Entry 6WDS (electron microscopy, 2.90 A resolution); this record covers chains B and D of the 6 polymer chains in the assembly.

== Chain B ==
Molecule: viral protein 2
From: Enterovirus D68
UniProtKB: A0A0A7X639 (A0A0A7X639_9ENTO); residues 1-248 here correspond to UniProt positions 70-317 (UniProt number = residue number + 69)
Chain sequence (248 residues; row label = number of the first residue in the row):
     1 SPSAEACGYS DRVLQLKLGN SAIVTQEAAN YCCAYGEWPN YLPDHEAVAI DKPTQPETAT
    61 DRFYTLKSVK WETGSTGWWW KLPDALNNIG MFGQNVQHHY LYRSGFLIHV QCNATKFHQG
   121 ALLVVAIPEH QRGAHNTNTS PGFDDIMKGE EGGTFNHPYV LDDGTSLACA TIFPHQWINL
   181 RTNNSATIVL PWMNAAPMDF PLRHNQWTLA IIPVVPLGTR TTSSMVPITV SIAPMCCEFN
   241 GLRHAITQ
Unresolved in the structure: 1-9, 248

== Chain D ==
Molecule: viral protein 4
From: Enterovirus D68
UniProtKB: A0A126D252 (A0A126D252_9ENTO); residues 1-68 here correspond to UniProt positions 2-69 (UniProt number = residue number + 1)
Chain sequence (68 residues; row label = number of the first residue in the row):
     1 GAQVTRQQTG THENANIATN GSHITYNQIN FYKDSYAASA SKQDFSQDPS KFTEPVVEGL
    61 KAGAPVLK
Unresolved in the structure: 1-28, 59-68

== Interface between chain B and chain D ==
Contacting residue pairs (9):
  Asn-30(B) / Val-57(D)
  Asn-30(B) / Glu-58(D)
  Tyr-31(B) / Val-56(D)
  Tyr-31(B) / Val-57(D)
  Cys-32(B) / Pro-55(D)  hydrophobic
  Cys-33(B) / Pro-55(D)  hydrogen bond (backbone-backbone)
  Cys-33(B) / Val-57(D)  hydrophobic
  Tyr-35(B) / Lys-51(D)
  Tyr-35(B) / Phe-52(D)  hydrophobic
Interface residues without a listed pair, chain B (6 interface residues in all): Gly-36

== Summary ==
The chain B/chain D interface involves 6 residues from each chain; the contacts include 1 hydrogen bond. The
hydrogen-bonded pair Cys-33(B)/Pro-55(D) is a backbone contact.
Here chain B is viral protein 2 and chain D is viral protein 4, both from Enterovirus D68. Entry 6WDS
(Enterovirus D68 in complex with human monoclonal antibody EV68-159) was determined by electron microscopy
(same publication as 6WDT).
